Entry 9G2C (electron microscopy, 3.50 A resolution); this record covers chains M and N of the 16 polymer chains in the assembly.

Chain M:
Name: DNA-directed RNA polymerase I subunit RPA49
Organism: Saccharomyces cerevisiae
UniProt: Q01080 (RPA49_YEAST); residue numbers follow UniProt; this construct covers 1-415
Amino-acid sequence (415 residues; each row starts with the number of its first residue):
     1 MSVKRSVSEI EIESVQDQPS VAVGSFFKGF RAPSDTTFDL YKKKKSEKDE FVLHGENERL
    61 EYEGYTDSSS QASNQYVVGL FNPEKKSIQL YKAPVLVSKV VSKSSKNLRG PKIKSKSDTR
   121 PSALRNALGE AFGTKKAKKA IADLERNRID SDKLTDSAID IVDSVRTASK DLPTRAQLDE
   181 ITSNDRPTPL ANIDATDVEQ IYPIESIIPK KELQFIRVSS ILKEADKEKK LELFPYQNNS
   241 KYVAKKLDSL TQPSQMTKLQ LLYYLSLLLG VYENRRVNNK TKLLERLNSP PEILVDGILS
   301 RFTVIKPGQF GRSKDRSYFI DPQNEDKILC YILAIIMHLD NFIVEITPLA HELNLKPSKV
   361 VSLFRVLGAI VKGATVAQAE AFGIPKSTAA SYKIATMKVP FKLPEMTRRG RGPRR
Disordered / not traced: 1-13, 19-28, 43-50, 63-66, 93-101, 116-415
Curated features (UniProtKB/Swiss-Prot):
  - modified residue (Phosphoserine): Ser34, Ser151
  - mutagenesis: Glu325 to Asp326 (No effect on DNA binding), Lys356 (K356A: Loss of DNA binding; when associated with A-358), Ser358 (S358A: Loss of DNA binding; when associated with A-356), Lys359 (K359A: Loss of DNA binding), Arg365 (R365A: Loss of DNA binding), Lys393 (K393A: Loss of DNA binding)

Chain N:
Name: DNA-directed RNA polymerase I subunit RPA34
Organism: Saccharomyces cerevisiae
UniProt: P47006 (RPA34_YEAST); residues 1-233 here = UniProt positions 1-233
Amino-acid sequence (233 residues; numbered 1 to 233; the number before each row is that of its first residue):
     1 MSKLSKDYVS DSDSDDEVIS NEFSIPDGFK KCKHLKNFPL NGDNKKKAKQ QQVWLIKFPS
    61 NVDISKLKSL PVDFESSTTM TIDKHDYKIM DDTDIESSLT QDNLSNMTLL VPSESKESLK
   121 IASTAKDNAP LQFDKVFSVS ETAKIPAIDY SKVRVPRKDV PKVEGLKLEH FATGYDAEDF
   181 HVAEEVKENK KEPKKRSHHD DEEESSEKKK KKKEKREKRE KKDKKDKKKK HRD
Disordered / not traced: 1-23, 42-49, 62-102, 126-137, 165-169, 176-233
Curated features (UniProtKB/Swiss-Prot):
  - modified residue (Phosphoserine): Ser10, Ser12, Ser14, Ser60

Chain M / chain N interface:
Contacting residue pairs - 45 pairs, chain M then chain N:
  Gln16(M) - Lys36(N)
  Asp17(M) - Lys36(N)
  Gln18(M) - Cys32(N)
  Ser34(M) - Lys120(N)
  Ser34(M) - Ala122(N)
  Thr36(M) - Lys120(N)
  Thr36(M) - Ile121(N)  hydrogen bond (side chain-backbone)
  Thr37(M) - Ile121(N)
  Phe38(M) - Lys31(N)
  Phe38(M) - Cys32(N)  hydrophobic
  Phe38(M) - Ile121(N)  hydrophobic
  Asp39(M) - Phe29(N)
  Asp39(M) - Lys30(N)  hydrogen bond (backbone-backbone)
  Asp39(M) - Lys31(N)  hydrogen bond (backbone-backbone)
  Leu40(M) - Lys30(N)  hydrogen bond (backbone-backbone)
  Tyr41(M) - Pro26(N)  hydrophobic
  Tyr41(M) - Asp27(N)
  Tyr41(M) - Gly28(N)
  Lys42(M) - Lys30(N)
  His54(M) - Ser24(N)  hydrogen bond (side chain-backbone)
  His54(M) - Phe29(N)
  Ala72(M) - Ile56(N)
  Ala72(M) - Lys57(N)
  Ser73(M) - Leu55(N)
  Gln75(M) - Leu55(N)
  Gln75(M) - Ile56(N)  hydrogen bond (backbone-backbone)
  Gln75(M) - Lys57(N)
  Gln75(M) - Phe58(N)
  Gln75(M) - Pro59(N)
  Tyr76(M) - Leu55(N)  hydrophobic
  Val77(M) - Val53(N)
  Val77(M) - Trp54(N)  hydrogen bond (backbone-backbone)
  Val78(M) - Val111(N)  hydrophobic
  Gly79(M) - Gln51(N)
  Gly79(M) - Gln52(N)  hydrogen bond (backbone-backbone)
  Gly79(M) - Trp54(N)
  Leu80(M) - Phe38(N)  hydrophobic
  Phe81(M) - Gln50(N)
  Gln89(M) - Phe38(N)
  Leu90(M) - Phe38(N)
  Tyr91(M) - Lys36(N)
  Tyr91(M) - Phe38(N)  hydrophobic
  Tyr91(M) - Leu110(N)  hydrogen bond (side chain-backbone)
  Tyr91(M) - Val111(N)  hydrophobic
  Lys92(M) - Leu110(N)
Also at the interface, not in a pair above, chain M (28 interface residues in all): Val15, Glu56, Glu61
Also at the interface, not in a pair above, chain N (30 interface residues in all): Pro39, Leu40, Asn61, Leu119, Ser123

Overview:
28 residues of chain M face 30 of chain N across their interface; the contacts include 9 hydrogen bonds. Polar
contacts include Thr36(M)-Ile121(N), His54(M)-Ser24(N) and Tyr91(M)-Leu110(N). From UniProt: 7 mutagenesis
sites on chain M.
Chain M is DNA-directed RNA polymerase I subunit RPA49 and chain N is DNA-directed RNA polymerase I subunit
RPA34, both from Saccharomyces cerevisiae; the structure, Yeast RNA polymerase I elongation complex stalled by
an apurinic site, open state, was determined by electron microscopy (same publication as 9G1V, 9G1X, 9G23,
9G24, 9G26, 9G27, 9G29 and 9G2B).
